Entry 1OR6 (X-ray diffraction, 2.71 A resolution); this record covers chains A and B.

[Chain A (and B)]
Molecule: Heme-based aerotactic transducer hemAT
From: Bacillus subtilis
Notes: chain B of this document is another copy of the same molecule, construct and numbering; everything in this record applies to it too
UniProt: O07621 (HEMAT_BACSU); residues 1-178 here = UniProt positions 1-178
Sequence (178 residues; numbered 1 to 178; the number before each row is that of its first residue):
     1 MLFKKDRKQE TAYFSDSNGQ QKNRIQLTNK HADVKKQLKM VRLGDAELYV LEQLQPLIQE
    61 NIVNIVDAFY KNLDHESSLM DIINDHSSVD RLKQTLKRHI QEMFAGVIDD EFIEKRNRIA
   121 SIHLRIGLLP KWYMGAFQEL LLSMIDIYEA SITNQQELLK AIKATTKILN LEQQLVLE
Disordered / not traced: 1-10 (chain B: 1-22)
Metal / ion sites: heme Fe near His-123 (its only coordinating residue here)
Small-molecule neighbours: heme (HEM): Phe-69, Leu-73, Leu-79, Ile-82, Ile-83, His-86, Ser-87, Arg-91, Leu-92, Leu-96, His-99, Met-103, Ile-119, Ile-122, His-123, Arg-125, Ile-126, Leu-128, Trp-132, Tyr-133, Ala-136, Phe-137, Glu-172

[Interface between chain A and chain B]
Residue-residue contacts (70):
  Asp-33(A) / Lys-131(B)  salt bridge
  Lys-36(A) / His-75(B)
  Lys-36(A) / Glu-76(B)
  Lys-36(A) / Trp-132(B)
  Gln-37(A) / Lys-131(B)  hydrogen bond
  Gln-37(A) / Trp-132(B)
  Lys-39(A) / His-75(B)
  Met-40(A) / Asn-72(B)  hydrogen bond (backbone-side chain)
  Met-40(A) / Trp-132(B)
  Met-40(A) / Gly-135(B)
  Met-40(A) / Ala-136(B)
  Val-41(A) / Gly-135(B)
  Val-41(A) / Gln-138(B)
  Arg-42(A) / Glu-139(B)  salt bridge
  Arg-42(A) / Leu-142(B)
  Asn-72(A) / Met-40(B)  hydrogen bond (side chain-backbone)
  His-75(A) / Lys-39(B)
  Glu-76(A) / Lys-36(B)
  Pro-130(A) / Leu-177(B)
  Lys-131(A) / Asp-33(B)  salt bridge
  Lys-131(A) / Gln-37(B)
  Lys-131(A) / Gln-174(B)
  Trp-132(A) / Asp-33(B)
  Trp-132(A) / Lys-36(B)
  Trp-132(A) / Gln-37(B)
  Trp-132(A) / Met-40(B)  hydrophobic
  Met-134(A) / Met-134(B)  hydrophobic
  Met-134(A) / Asn-170(B)  hydrogen bond (backbone-side chain)
  Met-134(A) / Gln-174(B)
  Gly-135(A) / Met-40(B)
  Gly-135(A) / Asn-170(B)
  Gly-135(A) / Gln-174(B)  hydrogen bond (backbone-side chain)
  Ala-136(A) / Met-40(B)
  Gln-138(A) / Val-41(B)
  Gln-138(A) / Thr-166(B)  hydrogen bond
  Gln-138(A) / Lys-167(B)
  Glu-139(A) / Arg-42(B)  salt bridge
  Leu-142(A) / Arg-42(B)
  Leu-142(A) / Thr-166(B)
  Leu-142(A) / Lys-167(B)
  Ile-145(A) / Lys-163(B)
  Asp-146(A) / Lys-163(B)  salt bridge
  Glu-149(A) / Gln-155(B)
  Glu-149(A) / Leu-159(B)
  Thr-153(A) / Gln-155(B)
  Gln-155(A) / Thr-153(B)
  Gln-155(A) / Gln-155(B)
  Gln-155(A) / Leu-158(B)
  Leu-158(A) / Gln-155(B)
  Leu-159(A) / Ile-145(B)  hydrophobic
  Leu-159(A) / Glu-149(B)
  Leu-159(A) / Leu-158(B)  hydrophobic
  Leu-159(A) / Ile-162(B)  hydrophobic
  Ile-162(A) / Leu-159(B)  hydrophobic
  Lys-163(A) / Ile-145(B)
  Lys-163(A) / Asp-146(B)  salt bridge
  Lys-163(A) / Glu-149(B)  salt bridge
  Thr-166(A) / Gln-138(B)  hydrogen bond
  Thr-166(A) / Leu-141(B)
  Lys-167(A) / Gln-138(B)
  Asn-170(A) / Met-134(B)
  Asn-170(A) / Gly-135(B)
  Asn-170(A) / Gln-138(B)
  Gln-173(A) / Met-134(B)
  Gln-173(A) / Gln-173(B)
  Gln-174(A) / Lys-131(B)
  Gln-174(A) / Gly-135(B)
  Leu-177(A) / Pro-130(B)
  Leu-177(A) / Met-134(B)  hydrophobic
  Glu-178(A) / Lys-131(B)
Interface residues without a listed pair, chain A (38 interface residues in all): Leu-73, Leu-141, Gln-156
Interface residues without a listed pair, chain B (38 interface residues in all): Leu-79, Gln-156, Glu-178

[Summary]
The chain A/chain B interface involves 38 residues from each chain; the contacts include 7 hydrogen bonds and
7 salt bridges. Polar pairs include Asp-33(A)/Lys-131(B), Arg-42(A)/Glu-139(B) and Asp-146(A)/Lys-163(B).
Ligands of chain A: heme.
Chain A and chain B are both Heme-based aerotactic transducer hemAT (Bacillus subtilis); the structure,
Crystal Structure of HemAT sensor domain from B.subtilis in the unliganded form, was determined by X-ray
diffraction (same publication as 1OR4).
